PDB entry 7ASZ | X-ray diffraction, 1.88 A resolution | chains A and B

Chain A (and B):
Name: (S)-2-haloacid dehalogenase
Organism: Zobellia galactanivorans (strain DSM 12802 / CCUG 47099 / CIP 106680 / NCIMB 13871 / Dsij)
Notes: EC 3.8.1.2; chain B of this document is another copy of the same molecule, construct and numbering; everything in this record applies to it too
UniProt: G0L7V6 (G0L7V6_ZOBGA); residue numbers follow UniProt; this construct covers 2-227
Sequence (238 residues; each row starts with the number of its first residue; numbers below 1 keep their minus sign (Met-10 is residue -10)):
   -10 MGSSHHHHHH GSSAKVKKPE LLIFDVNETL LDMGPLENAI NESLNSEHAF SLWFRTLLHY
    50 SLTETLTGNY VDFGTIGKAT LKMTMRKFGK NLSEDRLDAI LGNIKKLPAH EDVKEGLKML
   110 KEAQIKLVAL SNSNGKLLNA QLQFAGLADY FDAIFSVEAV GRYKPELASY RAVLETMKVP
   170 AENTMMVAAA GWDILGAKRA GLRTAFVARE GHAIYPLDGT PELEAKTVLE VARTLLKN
Not modelled in the structure: -10 to 3, 227 (chain B: -10 to 6, 227)
Differences from the reference sequence: initiating methionine (-10); expression tag (-9 to 1); engineered mutation Ala179 (His in G0L7V6)
What the authors report for this chain:
  - conformationally variable residues (side-chain flip): Glu17
  - catalytic residues: Asp14 (proposed by the authors, not directly observed)

Chain A / chain B interface:
Contacting residue pairs (68; chain A residue first):
  His37(A) - His37(B)
  Ser40(A) - Leu41(B)
  Leu41(A) - Ser40(B)
  Arg44(A) - Arg44(B)
  Arg44(A) - Thr45(B)
  Arg44(A) - His48(B)  hydrogen bond
  Arg44(A) - Tyr49(B)
  Thr45(A) - Arg44(B)
  Leu47(A) - His48(B)
  His48(A) - Arg44(B)  hydrogen bond
  His48(A) - Leu47(B)
  His48(A) - His48(B)
  His48(A) - Leu51(B)
  His48(A) - Trp181(B)
  Tyr49(A) - Arg44(B)
  Tyr49(A) - Gly180(B)
  Tyr49(A) - Trp181(B)  hydrogen bond (side chain-backbone)
  Tyr49(A) - Tyr204(B)  hydrophobic
  Leu51(A) - His48(B)
  Leu51(A) - Leu51(B)  hydrophobic
  Leu51(A) - Thr52(B)
  Leu51(A) - Leu55(B)  hydrophobic
  Thr52(A) - Leu51(B)
  Thr52(A) - Pro154(B)
  Thr52(A) - Trp181(B)
  Thr52(A) - Leu184(B)
  Glu53(A) - Arg188(B)  salt bridge
  Glu53(A) - Tyr204(B)  hydrogen bond
  Thr54(A) - Leu55(B)
  Leu55(A) - Leu51(B)  hydrophobic
  Leu55(A) - Thr54(B)
  Leu55(A) - Leu55(B)  hydrophobic
  Leu55(A) - Glu155(B)
  Thr56(A) - Pro154(B)
  Thr56(A) - Arg188(B)  hydrogen bond
  Asn58(A) - Arg188(B)
  Thr64(A) - Leu206(B)
  Ile65(A) - Tyr204(B)
  Ala68(A) - Pro205(B)
  Ala68(A) - Leu206(B)  hydrophobic
  Met72(A) - Ala202(B)
  Met72(A) - Ile203(B)
  Met72(A) - Tyr204(B)  hydrophobic
  Met72(A) - Pro205(B)
  Lys76(A) - Gly200(B)
  Phe77(A) - His37(B)
  Pro154(A) - Thr52(B)
  Pro154(A) - Thr56(B)
  Glu155(A) - Leu55(B)
  Gly180(A) - Tyr49(B)
  Trp181(A) - His48(B)
  Trp181(A) - Tyr49(B)  hydrogen bond (backbone-side chain)
  Trp181(A) - Thr52(B)
  Leu184(A) - Thr52(B)
  Arg188(A) - Glu53(B)  salt bridge
  Arg188(A) - Thr56(B)  hydrogen bond
  Arg188(A) - Asn58(B)
  Gly200(A) - Lys76(B)  hydrogen bond (backbone-side chain)
  Ala202(A) - Met72(B)
  Ile203(A) - Met72(B)
  Tyr204(A) - Tyr49(B)  hydrophobic
  Tyr204(A) - Glu53(B)  hydrogen bond
  Tyr204(A) - Ile65(B)
  Tyr204(A) - Met72(B)  hydrophobic
  Pro205(A) - Ala68(B)  hydrophobic
  Pro205(A) - Met72(B)
  Leu206(A) - Thr64(B)
  Leu206(A) - Ala68(B)  hydrophobic
Other interface residues (no listed pair), chain A (39 interface residues in all): Ser35, Val60, Thr69, Leu156, Gly185, His201
Other interface residues (no listed pair), chain B (37 interface residues in all): Ser35, Val60, Thr69, Phe77, Gly185

In short:
Chain A and chain B form an interface of 39 and 37 residues respectively; the contacts include 9 hydrogen
bonds and 2 salt bridges. Polar pairs include Glu53(A)-Arg188(B), Arg44(A)-His48(B) and Tyr49(A)-Trp181(B).
From the paper: the catalytic residue Asp14(A); conformational variability at Glu17(A).
Both chains are (S)-2-haloacid dehalogenase (Zobellia galactanivorans (strain DSM 12802 / CCUG 47099 / CIP
106680 / NCIMB 13871 / Dsij)). Entry 7ASZ (L-2-haloacid dehalogenase H190A mutant from Zobellia
galactanivorans) was determined by X-ray diffraction together with 7ARP from the same study.
